Entry 7ANE (electron microscopy, 3.90 A resolution); this record covers chains A and 1 of the 124 polymer chains in the assembly.

Chain A:
Name: Ribosomal protein L3-like protein
From: Leishmania major
UniProtKB: E9ADK5 (E9ADK5_LEIMA); numbering as in UniProt (aligned over 2-467)
Chain sequence (466 residues; each row starts with the number of its first residue):
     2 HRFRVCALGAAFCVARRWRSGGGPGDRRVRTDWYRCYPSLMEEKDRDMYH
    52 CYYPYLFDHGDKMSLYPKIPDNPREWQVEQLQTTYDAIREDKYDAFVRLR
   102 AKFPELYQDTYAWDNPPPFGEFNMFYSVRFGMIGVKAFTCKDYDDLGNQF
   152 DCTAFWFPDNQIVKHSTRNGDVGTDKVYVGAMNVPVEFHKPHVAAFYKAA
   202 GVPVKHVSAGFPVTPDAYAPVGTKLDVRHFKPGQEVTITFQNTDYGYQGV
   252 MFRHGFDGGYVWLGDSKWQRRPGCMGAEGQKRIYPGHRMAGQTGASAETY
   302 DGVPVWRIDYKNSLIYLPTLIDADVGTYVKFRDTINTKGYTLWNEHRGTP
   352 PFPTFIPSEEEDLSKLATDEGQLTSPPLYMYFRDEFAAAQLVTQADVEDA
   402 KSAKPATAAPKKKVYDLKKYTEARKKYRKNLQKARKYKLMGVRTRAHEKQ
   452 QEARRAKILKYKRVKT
Disordered / not traced: 2-33, 402-467

Chain 1:
Molecule: Large ribosomal RNA
From: Leishmania major
Sequence (18998 nucleotides; row label = number of the first residue in the row; note: 3 numbers in that range are skipped by the numbering (no residue carries them; nothing is unmodelled there); a row labelled like 857A-857D holds insertion residues (857A, then the next letters in order); numbers below 1 keep their minus sign (U-1268 is residue -1268)):
 -1268 UUUCAAAAAUUGACUAAUUUUGAUAUUGUUUUGGCUCUGGACUAAUUAAU
 -1218 UCUCCUUUAAUUUUAUUAUCUAAAAUUUGCAUACUUACAUAUUAAAGUAG
 -1168 UUAGUUUAGAUAUGAAAAUUAGUUAGAUUUCCAUUUGAAUUAGUUAUGUU
 -1118 AAAUAUAGAAUUAGUUAGGGUUGAUAAUGAAAUCAAUUAAGUUUAUAUAU
 -1068 AAAGUUAGUUAGUCAAUAUGAAUUUUUUUGCAAACAUUUCCGGUUGACUU
 -1018 CAUGUGAUUACACGUACUCCGUUUUGUUUUUAUGUGUCAUGAUUUGCAUU
  -968 GAUUUUUUCGCAACCACACCAUAAAUCUAAUAUACUCAACAGCACCUACC
  -918 AAGAGUUAAAAAUGAAAUUAAAUAAAAAUAAAAAAUAAAAUAAAAAUAAA
  -868 AUAAAAAUAAAUUUAAAAAUAAAAAUAAGUUUAAAAAAUAAAUUAAAAUA
  -818 AAAAAUUAUAAAAUGGAAAUUGAAAAAUAAAUUACAAAUAAAAGAUUAAA
  -768 UUUGAAUUAAUUACAGAAAUUAGACACAACACGCCCGAUCGAUUUCAUGC
  -718 AUACACUUUUACUUCGUUUUCGGUUUACGUUUUGUUGUUUGUAUUGGCUC
  -668 GAUGGAUGAAUAUAAAAAGCUUAAAUACAAAAUUUCCAACAAUUGGAUAA
  -618 GCAAGAGUUAAAAAAUGAAAUUAAAUAAAAAUAAAAAAUAAAAUAAAAUA
  -568 AAAUUAAAAUAAAAUAAAAAAUAAAAAAUUAAAAAUAAAAUUAAAAUAAA
  -518 AAGUUAGAAAAUAAAAAAUUUAAAAAAUAUAAUUUGAAAAAUAAAUUACA
  -468 AAUAAAAGAUUAAAUUUGAAUUAAUUGCAGACACUAGACACACAUUUCCG
  -418 AUCGAUUUCACGUAUACAUUUGUACUUCGUUUUUGGUUUAUGUUUUGUUG
  -368 UUUGCACUGAUCGAGCAAAAUUUUUAUUUUAUAUAUAAUUUAAACUUUUG
  -318 UUGUUGUUUGUUAGUAAGCAAAAAUAUUUAUGUCAUUUUAAUAUUAUUUA
  -268 UGUACUUACUAUUAUUUUGAUAAAUUUUAACUUUAAAUAGCAUAAAAACU
  -218 ACAAUCAAUAAAGCAUAAAAAAAUUUAUUUAUGAUUAUAUUAAUAUAAAA
  -168 UGACCUAAUAUAAUGAAAAUACUUUAGUGUUAAGUUAUUUGUUUUAUUAU
  -118 GAAAUAAGUUGCACUAUUUAUUGAAUUAAUAAAGAAAGAAUAGAAAUAAA
   -68 UAAGUUAUAAUAUCUUUAAUUUAUUUAUAAUUUCUUUGCAUUUGUAUUUA
   -18 GUGUGAGUUUACAUUUAAUUUUAUAUUAUUUUAGUGUUAGUAUAUAUUUA
    32 AAUUUAAUCAAAGUUAUUAUUAAAUAAUAUUGAUUUUGGAUGAAUUUAAU
    82 UUUUAAUUAUAUUUUUGAAUUUUAAUUUUAUUAUUUUGAUUUAAUAUUUU
   132 UAAAAUAUUAUAUAUUUUAGAUUUAAAUUUGUUGUUUUAUAUUUAGUUUA
   182 AUGUUUAUAAAUUGAUAAUUAAUUUGUUUUAUUUUAAAGUUUUUAUGAAC
   232 UGUGAUUUAUAGUUUAUUAUUUUUAGUUUAAUGUUUAAAUAUUUAACUAG
   282 UGAUGGCACAGUUGUUCUAUAUGUACCUAUAAAAAAUAGUAAAAUUAUUU
   332 UAAUUAAAUUAAUAAAUAAUUAUUAAACUAAUUUUAUAUUAAUAUUAUGA
   382 AAAAUUUAAAAAUUAAUUUUUUUUUCUAAUUUUUAUAUAUUGAAGUAAUA
   432 UGUAUUGAAUUGAAUAUUAAAAAUACAAAUUUAAUUUGUAAUUAAUAAAU
   482 AUAUUUUAUUUUAAUAGAUGUUUAAUGUUAAUUAAUUUAUUAUUUUAAUA
   532 UUUAAUAUUUGUUUAUACAAAAGUAACUUUUUUUGAAUAUAAAGAAUUAU
   582 UAUUAUAAAUAUUAUUUUAAAAAUAUAAAAAUAUUGUUAAUAAAAUUAUC
   632 AAGUUUCAAAAGCGUUUAUUAAAUGCGUCGGUCUAAGUAUUAUAUUUAAG
   682 AUUAUUCUUGUAUAUAGAUUUUUAUUUUAAUAAUUCUACAUAAUUAAAAA
   732 UUAACCUCAAAUUAUAUUUAUUAGUAGCAUAGUAAUUUAUUAACUGAUUA
   782 UUAAAGCGUUCCAUAGAAAAUUUUAAAAUUAUAACAAUCUAAAUAAAUAA
   832 UAAAUUAAAAUAAAAAUUUUAAAAAA
857A-857D AAUU
   861 AAAAAAUUAAAAUAGGGCAAGUCCUACUCUCCUUUACAAAGAGAACGUUU
   911 AUAUGUAAUUGUAUGUUUGAUUGGGGCAAUACUAUAUCUAUUUAUAUAGA
   961 AAAAGAACUAUAUUUAUUGAAAUAAUAAAAGGUUCGAGCAGGUUAACAAG
  1011 CAUUAAUACUAAAUGUGUUUCAUCGUCUACUUAUUGCUAAAUUAUAAUUG
  1061 AUUGUUCAUCAAAAAAGCAAUUCGUUAGUUGGGUUAAAAUCGUUGUAAAG
  1111 CAGAUUUGUUUAUAUAUUUAAUUUUUGUAUAUAGUUAAAAAUUAAUAUUA
  1161 GUACGCAAGGAUUCAUUAUUUGUAAUUUAAAUAUAUUAAAUGUUAUUUUA
  1211 UUAAAUAAAAUAAAAUAAGUCAAUUGUUAUUAUUCAUAUUAAUUUUUUUA
  1261 AAAGUUUUUUAAUUUUAUAUUAGUUUAUUUGUUUAAAAAGUAUCUAAUUA
  1311 AUUCAUUAUUUAGGAAUAGUUAAUAAUAAUUUAUAAUUCUGAUUAGAUUU
  1361 GUUUGUUAAUGCUAUUAAAGGGGUGUGGAAAAAGUGUUAAAUUUUUGAUA
  1411 UAUUUAAAUAAUAAAUAAAAUAUAACUUAUUAGUCAGAAAUGGAUGCCAG
  1461 CCGUUGCGGUAAUUUCUAUGCUUUUAAAUAUUAUACAUUUAUUUUAUAAA
  1511 UUUGUUACUAUAUAUUUUUAGUCAAUAAAACUAAUAAUUAUUUUUAUUUG
  1561 UUUUUAAACACCGUUUGGUAUAUGCAAAUAAAAAAUGACAUUAAUUAUUA
  1611 AUUAUAUUAUAUUAUAUUUAUUCAUUUAAGUCAACAAUAUCUAUUUACUG
  1661 UUUUUGACAACAUGAUAAGGAUUAUAAAUGGUAUUGCAAAUUUUAUAAUC
  1711 AAAACUAAUUUAUUAUAUUAAAUUAGCAUGUUUAGAUAAAACAAUAAAUU
  1761 UAGAAGGUAUUGUUGCCCACCAUUCUUUGUAAUAAAGACAACGUGCAGUA
  1811 AUUAAUGUAUUUAUAAAAAUAUAUUUUUUUUUUUUAAAUUUUCGUUGCCU
  1861 UUUUUAUUAUUUAGAAAAUUUAUGAAUUUAUACAAAUCAAUAAUGAAAAU
  1911 UAUAGUAUUAUUAUUUAUGAGGAGAAUUUUCGGAAGGAGGGAUUUUCGGA
  1961 CCAGGAAUGUCCAGAGAGGUUUCGGGCAUCAGCGAUUGAUUUUGGGAGAA
  2011 CGGAGCCGCCGAGUGAAAUUUGCCCAGAGCAGAGUCGGGAGAAGAGUGGA
  2061 UCGACCGAAGAAAAGACCGUUUUUCGGAAGGGGAGCAGGUCCAACCGAUU
  2111 UUUUUGCCAACUUGCACAGGAGGGAGCCAGAAGCGCACUCAAAGUUAGUU
  2161 UUGGGAGAUUUGAAGGGAGAAAUUUCCGAGUUUAUUCAUAUAUUUUUUAG
  2211 UUUGUGUUAGCAAAUUUUGAAAUACAACUUUUUUGCAAAUUGGAAGAAAA
  2261 CCUCCCAAAUGUAGCUUCCCAAUCUUCCUCUCUAAUCCAUUCCCAACGGU
  2311 CUUUCCCCCAUCAUCCUCAGAUGUCUCUUCCCCCCCAAAAAAUCCUAAAA
  2361 AUCCAAGUUCAUCUCGCUCUCUCUCCCCUCAAUUUCCUUAAAAACUCGCU
  2411 UCCUAAACUUAUCCCGAAAACCCCGCUCUUCUUCCCUCUAAAUCUUUAUC
  2461 UCCUCCCCUCCAAAUCUCCCUCAAAUCUCUCCUCUCUUCUCCCGAAACUU
  2511 UAAUCUUUUUAUUUUAUAAAUAAAUUUGGUAUUUAAAAUAUUAUAAUUAA
  2561 AUAUUCUAAAUUAUUUAAUAAUAUUAGAAAUGAAUACUUUAUUAAAAUAA
  2611 UAUUAAUGUGUAAUAUAUUUAAUCAUAUUAGAAUUCCGUUUAAAUUGAAA
  2661 UAUAUUGAAUUGUAAUUAUCAAUACAAUAUAAGUUAUUAAAUAAUAAUUU
  2711 AAUUUUAUAUGUUUUAUAAUUGUAAUUAUUUAGUUUUGAAAGUUUAUAUA
  2761 UAAACAAGAUAUAACCUUUUUAUUUUUUAAUACAAUUUUAAAUGAAAUUU
  2811 AUGAUUUAUUAUUAUUAAAUAUUACUGGCAGACUACAUGAAAAAUAUAAA
  2861 AAGGCAUUUGUAUAGGUUUACUUUUGGACCUCAACAUCCUGCAGCUCAUG
  2911 GCGUUUUAUGUUGUUUAUUAUAUCUUUCUGGAGAAUAUAUAGUUUAUAUU
  2961 GAUGUAAUAAUUGGUUAUUUGCAUCGUGGUACAGAAAAGUUAUGUGAAUA
  3011 UAAAACUGUAGAACAGUGUUUACCGAUGAAGACUGGAUUAUGUGAGUGUC
  3061 GUUUGCAACGAGCAUUUACUGUCAUUGUGUUUUGAGUAUAUGUUGAGGUG
  3111 UUGUCUUGCUAUUCGCUGUGCAUUUAUGCGUUUAUUAAUGUGUGAGUUUA
  3161 CGCGUUGUUUCAAUGGACUUCUUUGUUGCUCUUGUAUGGUUAUGGAUAUA
  3211 GGAUCAUUGUCGCCAAUGCUUUGAUCGUUUGAAGAACGUGAUAAGUUGAU
  3261 GACUUUUUUUGAUUUGUGUUGUGGUUGUAGAAUGCAUUUAGCAUUUAUGU
  3311 GCUUAUUAGGUUUACUUGAUGAUUUUGUAUUUGGGUUUAUAGAUUUUUUA
  3361 UUGAUGUUGUGUAUAUCAUGUUUAUUUGUUUUAGAUUUAUAUGAUUUGCU
  3411 UUUUAUUGGAAAUAGACUUUUAUAUUUGCGUUUGCGCGGGUUAGCAUUUU
  3461 UUGAUGUUUUUGAUUUAUGUUUUAAUAGUAUAAGUGGUUGUUUGUCUAGA
  3511 UCGUUGGGUAUGGUAUGAGAUGUUAGAUUAUAUAGUUGUUACGAAUUAUA
  3561 UUUUAUGUUAGUUUUUGAUUAUUGUUUUUGUUAUUUAGGUGAUGCAUUUG
  3611 AUAGACUUUUUUUGCGACUUUUUGAUAUGCGUAUGAGUAUACUUCUAUGU
  3661 AAACAAUGCUUUUUUGUAGGUUUUUUUGUCUUUGGAUUUGUGUGUUUAUU
  3711 UGAUUAUAUGUAUGUUGAUGUAACUAUAGAAACUAUAAUUAGUUUAUUUU
  3761 AUAGUUUAUGAUGUUGCAUAUUACCAGGAUGUUCAUUUGCUAAUGUUGAA
  3811 CAUCCUAAAGGCGAAUACAGUAUUUUUUUAUGUUUUUUAUAUGGAUUUAU
  3861 AUCACGUUUACGUAUACGUUGUGCAGAUUUUGUGCAUAUUUGUUUAUUAG
  3911 AUGUGAUGAUGCGAGGGUUUAUGUUGCACGACUUAGUAGCAGUUAUUGGU
  3961 AAUGUUGAUGUUGUUUUUGGUUCUGUAGAUCGAUAAGCUAUUUAUUUAUA
  4011 UACAAAAAUGAAAGAUGAAUCUAAAAAUUGGUGCGGAGGGGUUUGAUUUU
  4061 UGUUGGGGUUCUGUCUUACCUGCUAUUUGUAUAGUUUAUUUAACUUUUUG
  4111 UUUAUGUGGAUUAUUUUGUAUUAUGUUUGGUAGUUUUGUUUUUAUUGAUU
  4161 AUUGUUUUAUUUGUUUUUUUUCUUGUCUUGUAUUUUGUUUAGUAUGCUUG
  4211 UUGUGCGAUUUAUUUGUAGAUUCAUUACGGGGUUUGUUUGAUGUUUGUUG
  4261 UUUUAUACGUUGUAUUCAAUAUUGUUUUGUAUGGUUUAUAAUUAGUGAAU
  4311 UACUUCUUUUUUUAUCUUUAUUUUAUGUAGUUUUCAGUUUAGUUUUAUUU
  4361 GUGAGUGUUGAAUUUGCAUUUGUAUUUGUUAUGCCUAUUAUGUUUAGUUG
  4411 UUUAAUUUGUGAUUUUGGUUUUGUAUUUUAUUGAUAUUUUAUUGAUAUUU
  4461 UUAAUUUAUUAAUUAAUACAUUUUUAUUAUUUGUAAGUGGUUUAUUUGUU
  4511 AAUUUUGUUUUAUUUUUAUUUUGAUUUCGUUUUUUUUUAUGUGUUUUAUU
  4561 UAUGUUAUGAGUCGGUAUAUUAUUUGGCUUUUUGUUUAUGUGAAAUCAAG
  4611 UUUGAGAGUUUUCAUUAUUAUUUGUGACUUGUAGUUGUGGCGUAUUUGGA
  4661 UCAAUACUUUUUUUAAUCGAUUUAUUGCAUUUUAGUCAUGUCUUUUUAGG
  4711 UAUAUUUUUGUUAUUUUUAUGUUUUAGUCGUUGUUUUAAUUUUUUAUGUA
  4761 UGGAUACACGUUUUGUAUUUCUAUAUGUAGUGUGCCUAUAUUGGCAUUUU
  4811 GUUGAUUGCGUUUGAUUUUUUUUAUUACGAUUUGUAUAUUUUGAUGUUUU
  4861 AAGUGUGGUUUACUUAUAUGCAUAAAGGCUCAAUUUUGAAUUUUUAAAUU
  4911 UUAUUCUAAAAAGCGGAGAGGAAAGAAAAGGCUUUUAACUUCAGGUUGUU
  4961 UAUUGCGUAUUUAUGGUGUGGGUUUUAGUUUAGGUUUUUUUAUUUGUAUG
  5011 CAGAUAAUUUGUGGUGUGUGUUUAGCAUGAUUAUUUUUUAGUUGUUUUAU
  5061 AUGUACUAAUUGAUAUUUUGUUUUAUUUUUGUGAGAUUUUGAUUUGGGAU
  5111 UUGUAAUACGAAGCACACAUAUUUGUUUUACAUCGUUGUUAUUUUUUCUU
  5161 CUUUAUGUUCAUAUAUUUAAGUGUAUAGUAUUAAUAAUUUUAUUUGAUAC
  5211 ACAUAUUUUAGUAUGGGUGGUAGGUUUUGUGAUAUAUAUAUUUAUAGUAA
  5261 UAAUAGGUUUUAUUGGCUAUGUUUUACCAUGUACAAUGAUGUCGUAUUGG
  5311 GGUUUAACAGUGUUCAGUAACAUUUUAGCAACUGUCCCAGUUAUUGGUAC
  5361 UUGACUUUGUUAUUGAAUAUGAGGUAGUGAGUAUAUUAAUGAUUUUACAU
  5411 UGUUAAAAUUACAUGUGUUGCAUGUGCUAUUACCUUUUGUAUUAAUACUU
  5461 GUAAUAUUUAUGCAUUUGUUUUGUUUACAUUAUUUUAUGAGUUCAGAUGG
  5511 UUUUUGUGAUCGAUUUGCAUUUUAUUGCGAACGUUUAUGUUUUUGUAUGU
  5561 GAUUUUAUUUACGAGAUAUGUUUUUGGCUUUUUUGAUAUUAUUUUUUGUA
  5611 AUUUAUUUUAUUUUUAUAAAUUGAUAUUUUGUUUUUCAUGAAGAAUCUUG
  5661 AGUUAUAGUUGAUACAUUAAAAACAUCUGAUAAGAUUCUUCCUGAGUGAU
  5711 UUUUUUUAUUUUUAUUUGGUUUUUUAAAAGCUGUACCAGAUAAAUUUACU
  5761 GGUUUAUUAUUAAUGGUUAUUUUAUUAUUUUCCUUAUUUUUGUUUAUAUU
  5811 AAAUUGCAUAUUAUGAUUUGUUUAUUGUAGAAGUUCAUUGUUGUGAUUUA
  5861 CAUAUUCAUUAGUUUUAUUUUAUAGUAUAUUUAUGAGUGGUUUUUUAGCA
  5911 CUGUAUGUUAUAUUAGCAUAUCCUAUAUGAAUGGAAUUACAAUUUUGAGU
  5961 GUUGCUUUUGUUUAUGUUAGUUGUAUGUAGAUUAGAUUAAAAAUUUAUAU
  6011 AUUUUUUAUUAAGCGUUAAUAUAUUAAAUUUUAUUUAGAAUAGUAUUAAU
  6061 AAUCAAAGGGUUGGAAGAAAUUUGCGAAAGAAAGGGAUCUUAGAAAGGAA
  6111 AUUUUAGUUUAAGACCGAGAAGGGGAGAAGGGAGAGAGAGAUUCGUGUUA
  6161 UUUAAUUUUUAUGGAUUAAUUGCGUAUUACUGUAUAACAUAUUUAAAUGU
  6211 CUAUAUUUUAUUUUGUAUUGUAUUUAUGUAUUAUAUGGCUUUUUUAUUUU
  6261 GUUUUUGCAUUUUAUUAGAUUUUAUAUUAUUUGGAAGUCUUUUAGUAGGA
  6311 GAUGCGUUUAUGGAUGUUUUUUUUUUACGUUAUCUAUUAUGCUUUUUGGA
  6361 GUGUUUUUCAUUAUUAUGUAGAUGUAUAUCUACUUUUUUACGAAUGUUUU
  6411 GUAAUCUUUUGUCUUCGCAUUUUUUGAUGCUUAUGUUUUGUGAUUUUGUA
  6461 UAUUUUUUUAUUGUAUUUCUAUUAUUUUUUUUAAUGUGUGAUAUUAUUUA
  6511 UUUUAUGAUAUUUUCAUUCGCCAUGCUAUUUUGCAUAAUAUUUUAUUUAU
  6561 UUUUAUAUGCAUUAGAUAUGUUUUGCGCAUUAUUACAAAUAUUUAUAUUU
  6611 UGUAAUAUGAUAAUGCAAUUAAUCAUGGAUUUUUUAUUGUUAUUAAUUUU
  6661 UCAUUAAUUUAUAGAAUUAAAUCGAAUAAGUUAAUUAUAUCAAAAAAUAG
  6711 UAUAAAUAUACUACAACUUAAUAUAAAAAAUAGGUUUGAAAAUCGCACAG
  6761 UAUGUAAUCGUACAACUCAGAAUCCUAUAAAUUGAUAAGAAAAUAUAAAG
  6811 AUGUUAAUUAUUAGUCUAAAAUAAAAAAUAUAAAUAAUAACCAACCAUAU
  6861 UAUUGAAAAGAAAAUAAUACAAAUUCCCAUAUAACUUAAGUGAAGUAGUA
  6911 AACAAAAUACUUUUAAAAAAAAACCAAAUACUAUUGGAAUAGCACCAAUA
  6961 CAUAAAAAAAUACUUGCUAAUAAUACACUAAUUAAUAAAUUAUUAAAAAA
  7011 GCUAAAAAAAAUAAAGUUAAUUAAAAAAUAAUUUUCAUUAUAUUUAAUAU
  7061 CGAACAUAUUAUAUACUAUAAAAAAAUAAUAUAAAAUUAUUAAUAUAAUC
  7111 AGACUUAAUGAGUAAAUUAAAUGAAAAUUUAGAUACAUAUAAAAGAUGUA
  7161 AUUUUUAUUAGAAAUAAAUAUUAAAAAUAAAAAACUAAAAUUAUUAACGC
  7211 UAAGUACAAAUAAAAGACUUACAAUUGCAAAACUAUUUAAUCCAAUUAAC
  7261 ACGCAUGUAAUGCAUUGUAUUAUAAUAAGUUUUAUAAAUAUUAUAUAAAA
  7311 GUAAAUAAAGCAAAUAAGCAAAAUAAUAAGUAUAAAGCAAAAUAAGACAU
  7361 AAAAUGUUAGCAUGUAGAUAAAUAUAAACACUCCAAGCCGAAUGUAUAAU
  7411 UGUUCUAAAAAUAAAAUCAAUAUUGCAAUAUAUAAUUUAAAUAAUAUAAG
  7461 UAAUAUAUAAAAUAAGCAUAAUAUACCUAAUCAUUCUUCAUCAAAUAUUA
  7511 GAAAACAAAAAUCACAGAGAUAAAAACAGUAAUUUAGUAACAUAUAAUAU
  7561 AGCAAGACAAAUAAUAAUAUAAAGUUUAUUAAAUUUAUCAUAUAAUAAUA
  7611 UCAUAAUAUUAGUAUUUUAUAACCGAAUCUACUUGAUAUUAAUAUAAGAA
  7661 AAAGUAAUAAGCUAAAUAAUUCAAAUAGUAUUGAAAUAAAAAGUAUAUGU
  7711 AUUACAUUUAAAAACAUAAAAAUUAUUAUAUAUUGUAUAAUUAUUAUCAU
  7761 GAAUACGAAUCUAGUAUCAAAGUUUAAAAAACAAAAAAGAAAAAAAAAGC
  7811 AAAAUAAAAAAAGUAGUAAAAAGAUAAAGCAUAUAUAUGAGUCUAAAAUU
  7861 GUUAGUAUUAUUAUGUUAAUAAUUACAAUUCAUAUUAAAUCAAAUGAUAA
  7911 AUAAAAAAGUGAAUUAUAAUCACAUAAGAUAAUAAAACUAUAAAGUAAUA
  7961 AAAAUAAUAUUAUAUGUAUUAAGUAUAGAAACAGAAGGAUUUCGAAAGGA
  8011 GAGGACAGUUUAAGGAUUUUGAGGAGAAAUUUCGAGGGGAAAGGGGGGAA
  8061 CCAGAAGAACAUAGAAGUCAGUUUUCGAUAUUAAAAUAAUAUAGCAAUUA
  8111 UUUUUGUAGUGAACAGUCAAAUAAAAGUAAGAACGCACAUGUAGAAUAAA
  8161 AAAAUAAGUAUAAAUGCUUGCGCUGUUGUAAUUUUUAGUCUAUAACCAAU
  8211 UACCCUUGGAUAAAAAAACCCAAUAAUUAAGAUAAUUAUAGCUUUAAAAC
  8261 AUAUAAAUAAGCCCCCAAAACAGAGACUGGCUAAUAAUAAUGUUGUCAGU
  8311 AACACAUGAUUUAUUUCAAGAACGGAAUAUAAUAUAAAAAAGAAUCCUGA
  8361 UAGUUCUGUAAUCAACCCAGCGACUAAUUCACUUUCACAUUCCAUAUAGU
  8411 CGAAUGGUAGUUUUAAUCCGUCUAGAAGCAUACUUAUUCAAAAUAUACAU
  8461 ACAAAUAAGAUGCCGGCAAUAUAAAAGUUUGUAAUAUAAAUCUGCCCAAC
  8511 ACAAAUGUCUUUAAUGCAAAAAAAGCUAAAGUAGUCUAACGAAUAUACAG
  8561 UUGUGUAUAAUAAAAAUAAGCCACUUUCAGAAAUAAUACUAAAAAACAUA
  8611 GUGCGCAUUGCAGAAAGAUAUACAAAGCAACUAGAGAAUAAAAAGCAACC
  8661 UACAAAAAAUGUGCUAAACAUAUUACUGAAAACAUGUACGCACAUCAUUA
  8711 UUGUAAUAGUGAAUCCUGUGUCUAAUAACAGUAUAAAACCUAUAGGAAAA
  8761 UAAAACCAACCAAUAAAAAUGCAGCAUGUAGUAAUUAACAUUGCACCUAU
  8811 UAAGUAAAUGAUUUCAAAACUAAUUACAAAAAUGAUAAAUUUAAUAAAAA
  8861 GUUUUAUUCCGUCAGUUAUUGGUGUUAAAAUUCCAAAAAAACAAAGGGCC
  8911 GGACCUAUUCGUAUUUGAACUAAAGCUAAAAUUCUUCUUUCACAAAGACU
  8961 UACAAAGCCGGUCAAGACAAGAACAACUAAAAUGUCAAUAAUAAUAAUGA
  9011 UAAUAAUAUCUAUAUUUAACAUUUUUAAUUAUGGCUUUUAUUUUAUCAUU
  9061 UUGAAUGAUUUUUUUACUGGAUUCUGUAAUUGUUUUAUUAUCUUUUGUGU
  9111 GUUUUGUAUGUAUAUGGAUAUGCGCUUUAUUAUUUUCAGCAUGUUUAUUA
  9161 GUGUCGAAAUUAAAUAAUGUUUAUUGUACUUGGGAUUUCACGGCAUCUAA
  9211 GUUUAUUGAUGUGUAUUGAUUCAUUAUUGGAGGUAUGUUUUCAUUAGGAC
  9261 UUUUACUUAGGUUAUGUUUGUUAUUAUAUUUUGGUCAUUUAAAUUUUGUU
  9311 AGUUUUGAUUUAUGCAAAGUUGUUGGAUUUCAAUGGUAUUGAGUCUAUUU
  9361 UAUUUUUGGAGAAACAACAAUAUUUAGUAAUUUAAUUUUGGAAAGUGAUU
  9411 AUAUGAUUGGUGAUUUACGUUUAUUACAGUGUAAUCAUGUUUUAACUUUA
  9461 UUAAGUUUAGUUAUAUAUAAAUUAUGAUUAUCUGCUGUUGAUGUUAUACA
  9511 UUCAUUUGCAAUUUCAAGUUUAGGUAUUAAAGUAGAGAACCUGGUCGUUG
  9561 UAAUGAAAUAGUUUUAUUUUCAUCAAAUAAUGCUACAGUGUAUGGGCAAU
  9611 GUAGUGAACUUUGUGGUGUAUUACAUGGAUUUAUGCCAAUAGUGAUUUGU
  9661 UUUAUAUAGGUAUAUAAUCUAUAUCAUAAUAUUAGGGGAAAGAAGGACUG
  9711 AGUCGAAUAUUUGAUUUAUUAUGUAUUAGGAGUUAUGAUUUUAUAUUAUG
  9761 AUGAUUUGAUUUAGACUUUAUUUUAUAUGAUUUCGUUUUUGAUUUUGUAG
  9811 UGUGUAUAACUUUUAUUUUUGUGUUUGUCUUAGGUUUUUUUCUUAGAAUA
  9861 UUUUUUAGUUUUGUAUUUGUGUUAUUAUUUAUAGUUUUUUUUGGUUUAUU
  9911 UAUGCUUACGUUUAUGUAUAUAGGUUAUUUUAUAUAUUAUAUUUAUAUAU
  9961 UAUAUAAUUUUAUAUGUUAUUUUUUUUGUUUUAGUAUUUCGUAUUUAUUA
 10011 UAUUAUAUUGAGUUUUUUACAUAUUUAUUAUGUUUUAUAUUUAUAGAUUU
 10061 UAUAUCGUUUUCUAUCCAUUUAAUUUCUUAUUUUGGCAUUAUUUAUAUAU
 10111 UUAAUGUUAUAUUUUGUUCGUAUUUAUUUUGUCUAUUUUAUUUUAUAAUU
 10161 UGUUUUAUAUUUUGUUUUAUAUUUUUUGUUAUUCGAUGUUUAUUUAUAAU
 10211 AGUUUAUGAUUUUUUGUUUUUUAAUUUUGAUAUAUAUUUAUCAUUUUUAA
 10261 UGUGUGAUAUGUUGUAUAUCGAUUAUAUAUGUUUUUUAUUGAUAUAUUUU
 10311 GGUUUUAUAUUUUCAUUUAUAUUAGGCUUUUUUUGUUUUAUAUUUGUUUU
 10361 AAAUUAUGUUUUUUUAGUAUUAUUUUUUGUCUUGGCGUUAUUUUUUGGGU
 10411 UUUUAUUUUUAUCAUAUGGUAUUUUUAUAUUUUUUAUUUAUUAUUUUUUU
 10461 UGAUUAUUCGUUAUAUAUAGUCGUACAUGUUUUACAUUAGUGCAAUCGGU
 10511 AAUUAUAUUUUUUAAAUUUUUAUACUUUGAUGUUUUUUUUAUAUUUAUAU
 10561 UUUUAUUGAUAUUGUUUAUUAUUUGUUUUUUUGGUUUCUUUUUAAAAGAU
 10611 UUUUUAUUUUUGAAUUUUUUUUUUGAUAUGUUUAUUGUAUUAAUAAGUUA
 10661 UGAUGUGAAUAAUUAUUGUGCAUUUUAUAAUCAUUAUCAACAGUUUUGUG
 10711 UUACUCAAUUAUUGUCUAUUUAUAUGUAAAAAAAUAAAAAUAAAGAUUGU
 10761 CAAAAAUAUAUAAAAAAAACAAAGCAGAAACACAAUAUUAAAAACAGGUA
 10811 GUCUAAAACUAUAUGCGCAAAGUCAACUAGUAAUAAAUAUAAAACCAUUA
 10861 CACAAGGUAUUCAGGUUGAGAAGUAGAAAAAGCAGUAUAGGCUGAAUACG
 10911 AAUAGAUUAACAAAGAAUAAACAAUAGUCUCAAAAUAAAAACACACAGAA
 10961 CAGUGCGCAUAAAAACAAAAUUAAGCUUGCUAAUAAUAGCAUUCCGUAGA
 11011 GCAUGAAUGAACUUCAAAAUAAAAAUGACACAGGAUAGUCAGAUAUUCUA
 11061 CGAGGAAAUGCAUACAUACCUAAACUAUGCAUUGGGAAAAAAACCAUAUU
 11111 AGAUCCUAUAAAAAGCGUACUAAUAAAGUAAAACAUUCAGAAUAAAUAUA
 11161 AUUCUAUAGGUAGUCAUUUUGCAAGAAAGUGAAUAAAUCCUGCAAGAAAU
 11211 CCAACAACAGCACCUAAAGAUAAAACGUAGUGAAAGUGACCGACUACAAA
 11261 GUAUGUGUCAUGUAACAUGAUGUCUAUACCAACAUUCGCCAAAAAAAGCC
 11311 CUGUUACAGCACCAGACAAAAACAUAAAAAUAAACAUUAUAACAAAAUAU
 11361 AUCUCAAAUGUAAUUAUAAUAUCUGUAUAAAUAAAACUAUAGAUCCAAUU
 11411 GAAUAGCUUGACACAUGUGGGUAGGCCAAUCAAAAUAGAUACUCCACCAA
 11461 AAUAUGCUCUAGAAUCAACAUCCAUCCCUACAACAAACAUGUGAUGCGCU
 11511 CACACAAACAUACCUAAGAUCGCAAUUAAUAUCAUUGAAUAUAUCAUUGC
 11561 AACCGCACUGAACACACAGCGAAAUCCGACUAUUUCAAUAAUAGUAGAGA
 11611 UAAGACCAAAUACAGGUAAUAAUAUUAUAUAAACUUCAGGAUGACCAAAA
 11661 AAUCAAAACAGGUGUUGAAAUAGAAUCAAGUCACCACCACCAACAACAUC
 11711 AUAAAAUGAAGUAUUAAAGUUUCUGUCACAUAAAAUCAAGGUCACACCUC
 11761 CCGCUAAUACUGGUAAAGUUAUUAUUAACAAAAUAGCAGUUAUAAGCGCA
 11811 GCUCAAAUAAAUAGCGAUCACGAUAAAAAACUAAAGAAUUUUCUACGACA
 11861 GCAAAAUACAGUACCAAGUAAAUUUAUAGAGUUUAAAAUACUUGAUACAC
 11911 CUAAUAGAUGAACCGCAAACAUAACAAAGUCACAAGCCAAACUUGAAUGA
 11961 AAGUCUAUACAUAUUAAAGUAGGAUAUAGCGUCCAACCCACACCCAUACC
 12011 UUCCUCAGUCAAAAAACCGCUUACAACACAGCCAAAUCCGGCCAAGUACA
 12061 UUCAAAAACUCAUGUUGUUUAAACGUGGAAAAACCAUAUCGGGAAAACCU
 12111 GCCAUAACAGGAAUAAAGUAGUUCACAAGACCUCCCAUCAUAACAGGCAU
 12161 UAUAAACGCAAAAACCAUUAUCAAUCCAUGCGAGGUAAUUAAAACGUUAU
 12211 AAAACUGGUAAUCUCCAAACAAAACACCACAUCCUAUAAUAGAAAGUUCA
 12261 AGUCUAAUAAAUAGUGAAUAAACAUAUCCAACGAAUCCUGAUAGGAUUGC
 12311 AACUAAGAGAUAACACAAACCAAUCAUUUUAUGCGAAACACUUAAACACA
 12361 CCAAACAAAGUCAAAACAUUUUCAAUAUAAAAAAUUUAAAUUUAAUUUGU
 12411 UUGAUUUUAUAUAUAGUAAUAAUCCAAUCAAUUUUCGCUCUCGCCUUUCU
 12461 CCCACCCCCUUCUGCUUUCUUCCCUCCAACCUCUCUUCUUCCCCUCCCUA
 12511 CCUUUCUUCCCCUUCUAUUUCAGUUCCUUCUCCCCCUCCCUCCUAAUCCC
 12561 UGCUCUUCCAAAGUCUCUCUUUCUUCCCCUAAAGUCUUUCCCUGCUUUCU
 12611 AAUUUACUGAUUAAAAUAGUAUACGUGCUUGGUUAAUGUGUAUUGACUUC
 12661 AGUCAAAAUAUAAAAGUAGAGCUAGAUUAAAGUAACUAAAUAAUAAAAUU
 12711 UAAUAGAUGUUUAAGUUUAUAUUGAUUACUUUGAUUUUUUUGUUAUUAUU
 12761 UUUAAUAGUCAUAUUUAUAUUUAUUAAUUAUAGUUUUUGUUUAGCAUUGC
 12811 AAUUAAAUUAUGUUUAUAUAAAUAUAUAUCUAAAUUAUAUUAGUCUAUGA
 12861 UUUAUUUUUUUCAUGGGAGUUAUUGUAUAUUUUCUUGUUUUUCUUUUGUC
 12911 ACGUAAGUUAGUGUCUUACACAAAAUAUUUUUAUGUUUUAUGCUCGUAUU
 12961 UAUUUAUAUUUUUUGAUGUUGUAUUUAUAAUUUUAAUAGAUGACUUUAUG
 13011 UGUUUUAUGAUUUUAUUUGAAAGUUUAUUUUUUCCAAUUUGUUUUGUAAG
 13061 UUUAUUUUUUAAUUUUAAUAAUAGAUUUAUAUUUGCUAUAUUUUAUUUGG
 13111 UAGUAUUUAGUUCCUUAAGCUCAAUAAUGUGUAUUAUGAUUUGUAUAUUA
 13161 AUUAUUUUUCAUUUUAAUGUUUUGAGUCUGCAUAGUUUUGUUGAUGUGUG
 13211 UAUUUUUGAUAGUUUAUACUUAGGUAUGUAUAUAUGAGUGUUAUUAUUUA
 13261 UAAUGUUUGCUAUUAAGUAUCCAAUCUGACCAAUGCAUGUAUGAUUACCA
 13311 GAAAUGCAUGUAGAAGUCAAUACUGAAUUAAGUGUGUUGUUAGCAAGUGU
 13361 UGUGUUAAAAAUAGGUUUUUUCGGUCUUUAUAAAUUUUUAUUUUUGAGUU
 13411 UUAAUCAACUUUCGUUAUGGUUUUUAGGUUUUGUGGAUUGUUUAGUGAUG
 13461 UUAGGUUUGACAUUUUUGGCUAUUACGUUAUUAUUUUUGAGUGAUUAUAA
 13511 AAAAAUAAUCGCAAAUUGGUCUGUUAUACAUACGGGUAUAGCCUUAAUUU
 13561 UAUUGUGACAUAACGAUAUAUUGUUUUUAGGUUUAUUGAUUUUUUGUAAU
 13611 UUAUCACAUAUAAUAAGUUCUGCAUUAAUGUUUAUAAUGGUCGGAUAUAU
 13661 GUAUGAUAAUUAUGGUAUUCGAAUAUUUUUAUUAUUGGUGUCUUUUUUUG
 13711 GUAUUAGUUUGUGGAGUUCAUUAUUUUUAGGGAUUUUUUUAUUUAAUAUA
 13761 GAUUUCCCAUUUAUGCUGUUAUUUUAUGUUGAUAUAUUUUUAUUGUAUGG
 13811 GCUAAUUUCAUUAUCAUUUGUAUAUAUUUGUUGUUUUUACAUAAUAAUAU
 13861 UAGCAAUAUUUCUAUCAUCGAUAUAUAUAUAUAUAUGCUUAAGUUUUUAU
 13911 UCUUUUAUAUGAGUAGAUAAAUACUUACGUUUAGAUUUAACAAUAAAUGA
 13961 UAUUUAUCUAUAUUUUGUUAUAAGCGUGAUGGUUAUUUUUCUAUUUUAUU
 14011 UAAUUUAUUUGUUAUUUUAAUUAAUUUUAUUACACUAUUUUUUUUUCCGU
 14061 CCAGAUCUUUUAACAAAUCCCAUUCUCCCCCCUUUUCCUUCCCCCCUUUU
 14111 UUAAAACCUUAAAAGUCCCCUUCUGCGAACUUCUUAUGUCUCGUGUUCUG
 14161 UCUCCCCUGUCUCCCGCUCUGCCCUCUUUCCCUCUUUUCCAAACUAAUCC
 14211 UAUUGACCUUUAAUCUAAAGUUAAAAACGUGAAUUUUUGAGUGAGUUGCU
 14261 UUUUGUUAUUUUAGGGAAAAGCCACGAACCAAGCUCCGGAACCGACGGAA
 14311 UUGCAAAGAAGAAAAGAAAUUUUGUAUGCUUUUGGGGAUCCUAGUUGAAG
 14361 GAAUUUUGGGGGGAGAGCCAGGAGAAAGAUUUCACGGAAUUUGUUUUCGU
 14411 AAGCUAAAUUAUAAAUUUUAAUAUUAUAAGUAUUUAAUAUUCGACUUUAU
 14461 UUUUAUAUUCAGAAUUAAAAAUGUUUAUGUUUUUUUUUAUGUUUUUUUUC
 14511 AUGUUUGGAUUUGUUUGUGGUAUAUUUUUUGUUGGAAGGCAUAUGUUAAG
 14561 UUUUUGAUUAUCAAUAGUUUUAUGUGUUUUUUUAGUUUUAUCUGUACUAU
 14611 UUAGUUGUUUUUGUCUUAGUGUAUGUAUAUAUGGGUACUGCUUUUAUGAU
 14661 UUUUGUUUAAUUUUAAUUUUAGACUUUUGUUUUGUUUGAUUAACUUUUUA
 14711 UUGUAAUGGUUUUUAUAUAUUUAUUUUAUAUUUAAUUGAUAUUGUGUUUU
 14761 GUUUUAUAGUUUUUUAUGCAUUCUAUUAUAUGUAUUUUGAUGUAAUGUUA
 14811 GCCCGUUUUUUCCAUAUAUUUUGAUGAUUUGUUUUGUGUAUGAAUUUUUU
 14861 UAUAUUGUCGUAUGACUUUUUAACAGCUUAUUGUGGUUGAGAGUUGUUAG
 14911 GUUUAUUUUCAUUUUUUUUGAUAUCAUAUUUUUGAUAUAGAUUUUAUGCG
 14961 UUAAAAUUUGCUUUUAAAGCUUUUUUCAUAAGUAAAAUAGGCGAUGUUUU
 15011 GCUAUUAUUAGCAUUUACAAUAUCAUUUUUAAUAAAUGGCUAUUGUGUGA
 15061 UUACAUUUUAUUUUUUAUCGUUUUUAUGUGUGGAUUAUGUUUUAUUAUUG
 15111 UUUAUAAUAAUUUUAUUAUUAUUGUGUGGUUUUACUAAGUCUACUCAAUU
 15161 UGGUUUACAUAUUUGACUGCCAGAUGCAAUGGAAGGACCAAUCCCAGUGU
 15211 CUGCACUAAUUCAUGCUGCAACAUUAGUUGUAUGUGGUAUUAUAUUGGUU
 15261 AGUUUUAUUUUUUGAUGUUUUGAUUUUUGAUUUUGUUAUUUUUAUGGAUU
 15311 GCUUGGUUGAGCUAGUUUGAUUUUAGUAAUGAUGAGUUUAUGUGUUUUUU
 15361 AUAAUUUUGAUGUAAAAAGGUAUGUUGCAUUUAGUACUAUAUGCCAAAUA
 15411 AGUUUUUCUAUGUUUUGUUGUUUAUGUCUAGAUCUAUAUGUAGGUUGUUU
 15461 AAUUUUUUGUUAUCAUAUGUUUUAUAAAGCAACUUUAUUUAUUGUGCUAG
 15511 GUGUUUGAAUUCAUUUUUUUUUUGGAUUGCAGGAUAUACGUUGUUAUUUU
 15561 UUUACAUAUUUUUGUGGUUGUAUUUUAGCACGUAUGUUAUUGAUAUUUGC
 15611 UUUGUUAAACUCAUGUUCAUUAUGAUUUUUGUGUGGAUUUUAUUGUAAAG
 15661 AUCUUCUUUUAUGUAUGUUAAUGUUAACAUCAUUUUUUUUUAUAUUAGAG
 15711 UUUUUGUGUGUGUGUAUAUUUUUUAUAUUUUUUACUGUGUUAUAUAAUUA
 15761 UUUUUUGUUAUUUUUUUUGUGUUUUGUAUUUAAAUGCUUUUGUUUAAUUG
 15811 AUACACUUUUUUUAAUUUUUGAUUUUGAAUGCUGUCUUGUAUAUUGUACA
 15861 UUUUGUUUAUAUAUGUGUUUUAUACUAAUUUUUUUUGUUUUAGAUUUUUU
 15911 AUAUGUUUUUAUUUUUUCAAGUUAUUGCUUAUUUUGAUCUUUUUAUUUAU
 15961 AUUAUAUGUCUUUUUUUGAUAUUGCGAUAUUUACUAUAUUUGUAAUGAUU
 16011 UCAUUAAGUUUUGUAUAUUAUGGUUGUAUUAUAUUUUAUUUUUUUAAUAU
 16061 UGAUUGUAUUAUGUUUUUUUGACGAAUAUUUUUGUUUAUAACUGUCGGAU
 16111 UUUUAUUUUUUAUAUUUUCGGUAUGAUAUUUUAUUUGUUUUUAUAUAUAU
 16161 AUAUUUAUGUUUGUGUGAAAUAUUGUUAUAUAUUUUAGAUAUAAUUUAAA
 16211 GUAUUGUUUAUUUUUUUGUAUGUUAUUUAUAAUAUACAUUUAGUAGAGCU
 16261 AUGCAAAUUUAAUUUUGAAUUAAAUUCAGUCUAUCAGAGUAUAUUUUAUU
 16311 UAGAAAUUUAUAUUAUCUUUUAACUCCAAGUUUUUUAAGUAGUGUUUUGC
 16361 UAUUUUUUGUUAGAAUAUUAAUUGUAAAAUACAUAAUUUAUCUAAAUAAU
 16411 UAAUUAAUGAAAAGUAACUAAGACAAAAAAUGGUAUAAAAAGUAAAAUAA
 16461 GUAUUAUAGAUAAUAGUUAAUUUUUAAUUUUAUUAUGCAAGCACAACGAA
 16511 UUUAUUUUUAGUAAUAAUACGCCAAUAUGUUAUAUUUCCUGCCCAAUGAU
 16561 UGUAUGAACAAUUUUUGUAUGAUAAAUAAGUCGCCCACACCACGAAAUAA
 16611 CAAAUUUUUGCACGCCACAACAAAUUUAUGAACGAGUUUCUGUAUGCCAC
 16661 AACAAAUUUAUGAACGAGUUUCUGUAUGCCACAACAAAUUUAUGAACGAG
 16711 UUUCUGUAUGCCACAACAAAUUUAUGAACGAGUUUUUGUAUGCCACAACA
 16761 AAUUUAUGAACUCUGUAUGCCACAACAAAUUUAUGAACGAAUUUCUGUAU
 16811 GCCACAACAAAUUUAUGAACGAGUUUCUGUAUGCCACAACAAAUUUAUGA
 16861 ACGAGUUUCUGUAUGCCACAACAAAUUUAUGAACAAGUUUCUGUAUGACA
 16911 CAACAAAUUUAUGAACGAGUUUCUGUAUGACACAACAAAUUUAUGAACUC
 16961 UGUAUGCCACAACAAAUUUAUGAACGAGUUUCUGUAUGCCACAACAAAUU
 17011 UAUGAACGAGUUUCUGUAUGCCACAACAAAUUUAUGAACGAGUUUCUGUA
 17061 UGCCACAACAAAUUUAUGAACGAGUUUCUGUAUGCCACAACAAAUUUAUG
 17111 AACUCUGUAUGCCACAACAAAUUUAUGAACGAAUUUCUGUAUGCCACAAC
 17161 AAAUUUAUGAACGAGUUUUUGUAUGCCACAACAAAUUUAUGAACAAGUUU
 17211 CUGUAUGACACAACAAAUUUAUGAACGAGUUUCUGUAUGCCACGAACAAA
 17261 UUUAUGAACGAGUUUCUGUAUGACACAACAAAUUUAUGAACGAGUUUCUG
 17311 UAUGACACAACAAAUUUAUGAACGAGUUUCUGUAUGACACAACAAAUUUA
 17361 UGAAUGAGUUUCUGUAUGACACAACAAAUUUAUGAACGAGUUUCUGUAUG
 17411 CCACGAUAAACAUAUUUAUAUUAUAUUAUAUUAUAUUAUAUUAUAUUAUA
 17461 UUAUAUUAUAUUAUAUUAUAUUAUAUUAUUAUAUUAUAUUAUAUUAUAUU
 17511 AUAUUAUAUUAUUUAUAUUAUUAUAUUAUUAUAUUAUAUUAUAUUAUAUU
 17561 AUAUUAUAUUAUAUUAUAUUAUAUUAUAUAUUAUUAUAUUAUUAUAUUAU
 17611 UAUUAUAUUAUUAUAUUAUCAUUAUUAUUAGAAUAUUUACUAAUAUAUAU
 17661 AUAUAUCUAUAUCAAGCUUGUUAGAAAAAACUAUGUUUUUUCUAACAAGA
 17711 UUGAUACUCUCGGUAUGG
Disordered / not traced: -1268 to 36, 713-747, 857A-857D, 1159-17728
Differences from the reference sequence: conflict U1840 (A3110 in 1756572068), U1841 (A3111 in 1756572068), U1843 (G3113 in 1756572068)
Bound ions: Mg2+ near A176 (its only coordinating residue here)

Interface between chain A and chain 1:
Pairs across the interface (132; chain A residue first):
  Trp34(A) - U1125(1)  hydrogen bond to the base
  Tyr35(A) - U1033(1)  base contact
  Tyr35(A) - A1126(1)  hydrogen bond to the base
  Arg36(A) - A1147(1)  salt bridge to the phosphate
  Lys165(A) - G1113(1)  base contact
  Arg169(A) - U1117(1)  hydrogen bond to the base
  Lys177(A) - A1114(1)  sugar contact
  Lys177(A) - U1115(1)  salt bridge to the phosphate
  Tyr179(A) - A1114(1)  sugar contact
  His193(A) - G1113(1)  salt bridge to the phosphate
  Val194(A) - G1113(1)  phosphate contact
  Phe197(A) - G1113(1)  stacking on the base
  Ser209(A) - G1113(1)  hydrogen bond to the sugar
  Ser209(A) - A1114(1)  sugar contact
  Ala210(A) - U1115(1)  phosphate contact
  Gly211(A) - A1114(1)  hydrogen bond to the phosphate
  Gly211(A) - U1115(1)  hydrogen bond to the phosphate
  Thr240(A) - U1156(1)  base contact
  Asn243(A) - A1155(1)  base contact
  Tyr248(A) - A602(1)  hydrogen bond to the sugar
  Tyr248(A) - A603(1)  sugar contact
  Tyr248(A) - A863(1)  hydrogen bond to the sugar
  Gln249(A) - A602(1)  hydrogen bond to the sugar
  Gln249(A) - C816(1)  hydrogen bond to the base
  Gly250(A) - A603(1)  hydrogen bond to the phosphate
  Gly250(A) - A604(1)  phosphate contact
  Met252(A) - A814(1)  phosphate contact
  Phe253(A) - A815(1)  phosphate contact
  Arg254(A) - U1106(1)  phosphate contact
  Arg254(A) - A1107(1)  salt bridge to the phosphate
  Gly256(A) - U1024(1)  phosphate contact
  Phe257(A) - U1024(1)  sugar contact
  Asp258(A) - A814(1)  phosphate contact
  Asp258(A) - A1023(1)  sugar contact
  Asp258(A) - U1024(1)  phosphate contact
  Gly259(A) - A1023(1)  sugar contact
  Tyr261(A) - U619(1)  sugar contact
  Tyr261(A) - A1022(1)  hydrogen bond to the sugar
  Val262(A) - A809(1)  base contact
  Val262(A) - U810(1)  phosphate contact
  Val262(A) - U811(1)  phosphate contact
  Trp263(A) - A808(1)  sugar contact
  Trp263(A) - U810(1)  hydrogen bond to the phosphate
  Leu264(A) - U618(1)  base contact
  Leu264(A) - U619(1)  sugar contact
  Leu264(A) - A621(1)  base contact
  Asp266(A) - U1066(1)  hydrogen bond to the sugar
  Asp266(A) - C1067(1)  sugar contact
  Ser267(A) - U263(1)  phosphate contact
  Ser267(A) - A606(1)  phosphate contact
  Ser267(A) - U1066(1)  hydrogen bond to the phosphate
  Ser267(A) - C1067(1)  hydrogen bond to the phosphate
  Lys268(A) - U263(1)  phosphate contact
  Lys268(A) - G264(1)  phosphate contact
  Lys268(A) - U605(1)  phosphate contact
  Trp269(A) - U605(1)  phosphate contact
  Trp269(A) - A1023(1)  sugar contact
  Trp269(A) - U1065(1)  hydrogen bond to the base
  Trp269(A) - U1066(1)  sugar contact
  Gln270(A) - U605(1)  hydrogen bond to the phosphate
  Gln270(A) - U607(1)  hydrogen bond to the base
  Gln270(A) - A809(1)  hydrogen bond to the base
  Arg271(A) - A604(1)  salt bridge to the phosphate
  Arg271(A) - U605(1)  hydrogen bond to the phosphate
  Arg271(A) - A814(1)  phosphate contact
  Arg271(A) - A815(1)  salt bridge to the phosphate
  Arg272(A) - A604(1)  sugar contact
  Arg272(A) - U605(1)  phosphate contact
  Arg272(A) - A865(1)  salt bridge to the phosphate
  Arg272(A) - U1065(1)  hydrogen bond to the sugar
  Pro273(A) - A864(1)  sugar contact
  Pro273(A) - U1065(1)  base contact
  Gly274(A) - A1023(1)  hydrogen bond to the sugar
  Gly274(A) - U1024(1)  sugar contact
  Gly274(A) - U1065(1)  base contact
  Cys275(A) - A866(1)  sugar contact
  Cys275(A) - A1023(1)  base contact
  Cys275(A) - U1024(1)  hydrogen bond to the sugar
  Cys275(A) - U1063(1)  hydrogen bond to the base
  Cys275(A) - G1064(1)  base contact
  Cys275(A) - U1065(1)  base contact
  Met276(A) - A864(1)  sugar contact
  Met276(A) - A865(1)  sugar contact
  Met276(A) - A866(1)  hydrogen bond to the phosphate
  Gly277(A) - A866(1)  hydrogen bond to the sugar
  Ala278(A) - G1025(1)  base contact
  Ala278(A) - U1062(1)  base contact
  Glu279(A) - A866(1)  hydrogen bond to the sugar
  Glu279(A) - U867(1)  phosphate contact
  Glu279(A) - U1062(1)  phosphate contact
  Gly280(A) - A1061(1)  sugar contact
  Gln281(A) - A840(1)  phosphate contact
  Lys282(A) - U850(1)  phosphate contact
  Lys282(A) - A866(1)  hydrogen bond to the sugar
  Lys282(A) - U867(1)  sugar contact
  Arg283(A) - A840(1)  sugar contact
  Arg283(A) - U1104(1)  hydrogen bond to the sugar
  Ile284(A) - A866(1)  base contact
  Ile284(A) - U1104(1)  hydrogen bond to the sugar
  Ile284(A) - G1105(1)  phosphate contact
  Tyr285(A) - U1026(1)  sugar contact
  Pro286(A) - G1105(1)  phosphate contact
  Pro286(A) - U1106(1)  phosphate contact
  Gly287(A) - G1105(1)  hydrogen bond to the phosphate
  Gly287(A) - U1106(1)  hydrogen bond to the phosphate
  His288(A) - U1024(1)  hydrogen bond to the sugar
  Arg289(A) - G1025(1)  salt bridge to the phosphate
  Arg289(A) - U1106(1)  sugar contact
  Arg289(A) - A1122(1)  hydrogen bond to the base
  Met290(A) - A864(1)  sugar contact
  Met290(A) - G1105(1)  sugar contact
  Met290(A) - U1106(1)  sugar contact
  Ala291(A) - U1106(1)  hydrogen bond to the sugar
  Gln293(A) - A1107(1)  sugar contact
  Ala298(A) - A1155(1)  hydrogen bond to the sugar
  Glu299(A) - A1155(1)  base contact
  Thr300(A) - A1154(1)  hydrogen bond to the sugar
  Thr300(A) - A1155(1)  sugar contact
  Tyr301(A) - A1154(1)  stacking on the base
  Asp302(A) - A1154(1)  base contact
  Val304(A) - A1154(1)  base contact
  Thr320(A) - A1154(1)  base contact
  Lys331(A) - U1115(1)  salt bridge to the phosphate
  Lys331(A) - U1156(1)  base contact
  Lys339(A) - A1147(1)  salt bridge to the phosphate
  Tyr382(A) - A1148(1)  sugar contact
  Tyr382(A) - A1149(1)  sugar contact
  Arg384(A) - A1149(1)  salt bridge to the phosphate
  Arg384(A) - A1150(1)  salt bridge to the phosphate
  Ala390(A) - A1131(1)  sugar contact
  Ala390(A) - U1132(1)  sugar contact
  Gln391(A) - A1131(1)  sugar contact
Also at the interface, not in a pair above, chain A (76 interface residues in all): Val164, Tyr198, Val208, Gly260, Gly265, Gly292, Ala388
Also at the interface, not in a pair above, chain 1 (64 interface residues in all): A262, A841, A1021, A1108, U1116, U1146

Summary:
76 residues of chain A and 64 residues of chain 1 are in contact; the contacts include 38 hydrogen bonds, 12
salt bridges and 2 aromatic stacking contacts. Among the polar pairs are Trp34(A)-U1125(1), Tyr35(A)-A1126(1)
and Arg169(A)-U1117(1).
Chain A is Ribosomal protein L3-like protein and chain 1 is Large ribosomal RNA, both from Leishmania major;
the structure, Leishmania Major mitochondrial ribosome, was determined by electron microscopy together with
7AIH, 7AM2 and 7AOR from the same study.
